6SH8 - chains H and V of the 39 polymer chains in the assembly; structure by electron microscopy, 3.14 A resolution.

Chain H:
Protein: CRISPR-associated protein, Cmr3 family
From: Sulfolobus islandicus REY15A
UniProtKB: F0NDX1 (F0NDX1_SULIR); residues 1-313 here = UniProt positions 1-313
Amino-acid sequence (313 residues; row label = number of the first residue in the row):
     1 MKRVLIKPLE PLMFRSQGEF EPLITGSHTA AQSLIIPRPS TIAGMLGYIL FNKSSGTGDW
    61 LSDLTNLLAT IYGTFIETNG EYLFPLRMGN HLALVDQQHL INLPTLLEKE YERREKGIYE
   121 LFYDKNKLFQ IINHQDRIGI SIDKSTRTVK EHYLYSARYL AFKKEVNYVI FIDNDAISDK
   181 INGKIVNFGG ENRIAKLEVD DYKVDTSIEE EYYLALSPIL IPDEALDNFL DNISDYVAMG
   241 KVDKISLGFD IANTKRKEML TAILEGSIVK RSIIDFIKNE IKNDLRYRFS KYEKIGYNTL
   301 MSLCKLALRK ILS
Disordered / not traced: 1

Chain V:
Molecule: crRNA
From: Sulfolobus islandicus REY15A
Sequence (51 nucleotides; numbered 1 to 51; the number before each row is that of its first residue):
     1 AUUGAAAGUU CAAAGCUUAG AUACCCUGGA GGGAAACCAG ACUUAACACC A
Disordered / not traced: 49-51
Differences from the reference sequence: conflict A1 (C2068518 in 323473489), U3 (G2068520 in 323473489)

Interface between chain H and chain V:
Pairs across the interface (59):
  Arg15(H) - U3(V)  hydrogen bond to the sugar
  Arg15(H) - G4(V)  salt bridge to the phosphate
  Ser16(H) - U3(V)  base contact
  Phe20(H) - A6(V)  hydrogen bond to the base
  Phe20(H) - A7(V)  hydrogen bond to the base
  Glu21(H) - A5(V)  hydrogen bond to the base
  Glu21(H) - A6(V)  base contact
  Glu21(H) - A7(V)  base contact
  Pro22(H) - A7(V)  base contact
  Thr29(H) - A7(V)  base contact
  Arg38(H) - U3(V)  hydrogen bond to the base
  Ser40(H) - U3(V)  hydrogen bond to the phosphate
  Thr41(H) - U2(V)  phosphate contact
  Thr41(H) - U3(V)  hydrogen bond to the phosphate
  Gly44(H) - A1(V)  hydrogen bond to the sugar
  Gly44(H) - U2(V)  sugar contact
  Met45(H) - U2(V)  base contact
  Gly47(H) - A1(V)  sugar contact
  Tyr48(H) - A1(V)  hydrogen bond to the sugar
  Tyr48(H) - U2(V)  base contact
  Phe51(H) - A1(V)  stacking on the base
  Trp60(H) - A1(V)  sugar contact
  Asp63(H) - A1(V)  sugar contact
  Leu64(H) - A1(V)  sugar contact
  Ile138(H) - U9(V)  base contact
  Gly139(H) - U9(V)  phosphate contact
  Ile140(H) - A7(V)  hydrogen bond to the sugar
  Ile140(H) - G8(V)  sugar contact
  Ile140(H) - U9(V)  hydrogen bond to the phosphate
  Ile140(H) - U10(V)  sugar contact
  Ser141(H) - A7(V)  phosphate contact
  Ser141(H) - G8(V)  phosphate contact
  Ile142(H) - G8(V)  hydrogen bond to the phosphate
  Ile142(H) - U10(V)  sugar contact
  Arg147(H) - U10(V)  hydrogen bond to the sugar
  Arg147(H) - C11(V)  sugar contact
  Thr148(H) - U10(V)  base contact
  Thr148(H) - C11(V)  sugar contact
  Val149(H) - U10(V)  hydrogen bond to the base
  Leu154(H) - U9(V)  base contact
  Tyr155(H) - A7(V)  base contact
  Asn187(H) - U2(V)  base contact
  Gly190(H) - G4(V)  sugar contact
  Gly190(H) - A5(V)  phosphate contact
  Glu191(H) - A5(V)  hydrogen bond to the phosphate
  Asn192(H) - A5(V)  hydrogen bond to the phosphate
  Ser246(H) - U3(V)  base contact
  Leu247(H) - U3(V)  phosphate contact
  Gly248(H) - U3(V)  sugar contact
  Phe249(H) - U2(V)  sugar contact
  Phe249(H) - U3(V)  hydrogen bond to the phosphate
  Phe249(H) - G4(V)  stacking on the base
  Asp250(H) - U2(V)  phosphate contact
  Ile251(H) - A1(V)  base contact
  Ile251(H) - U2(V)  hydrogen bond to the phosphate
  Ile251(H) - G4(V)  sugar contact
  Ala252(H) - A1(V)  base contact
  Lys257(H) - U2(V)  salt bridge to the phosphate
  Lys257(H) - U3(V)  salt bridge to the phosphate
Other interface residues (no listed pair), chain H (49 interface residues in all): Met13, Phe14, Gln17, Leu34, Ala43, Phe188, Gly189, Ile245, Thr254, Arg256

Overview:
The interface between chain H and chain V involves 49 residues on one side and 11 on the other, with 18
hydrogen bonds, 3 salt bridges and 2 aromatic stacking contacts. Polar pairs include Phe20(H)-A6(V),
Phe20(H)-A7(V) and Glu21(H)-A5(V).
Chain H is CRISPR-associated protein, Cmr3 family and chain V is crRNA, both from Sulfolobus islandicus
REY15A; the structure, Cryo-EM structure of the Type III-B Cmr-beta bound to cognate target RNA and AMPPnP,
state 2 ..., was determined by electron microscopy (same publication as 6S6B, 6S8B, 6S8E, 6S91, 6SHB and
6SIC).
